Entry 3J7V (electron microscopy, 4.60 A resolution (low resolution: residue-level contacts below are approximate; hydrogen-bond / salt-bridge calls are withheld)); this record covers chains A and F of the 7 polymer chains in the assembly.

# Chain A (and F)
Molecule: Major capsid protein 10A
From: Enterobacteria phage T7
Notes: chain F of this document is another copy of the same molecule, construct and numbering; everything in this record applies to it too
Reference sequence: P19726 (VC10A_BPT7); residue numbers follow UniProt; this construct covers 1-345
Sequence (345 residues; numbered 1 to 345; the number before each row is that of its first residue):
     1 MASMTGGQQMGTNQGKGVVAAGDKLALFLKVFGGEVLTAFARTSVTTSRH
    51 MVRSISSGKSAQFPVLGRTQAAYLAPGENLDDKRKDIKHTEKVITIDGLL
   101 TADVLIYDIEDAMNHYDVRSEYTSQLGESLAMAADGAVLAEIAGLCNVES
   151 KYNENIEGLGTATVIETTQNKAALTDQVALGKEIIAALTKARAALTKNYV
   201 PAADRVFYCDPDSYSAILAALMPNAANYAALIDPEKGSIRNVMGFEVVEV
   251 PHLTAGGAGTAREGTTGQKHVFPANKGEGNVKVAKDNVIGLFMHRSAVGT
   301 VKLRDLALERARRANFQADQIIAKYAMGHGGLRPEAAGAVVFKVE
Unresolved in the structure: 1-22, 150-159, 259-269, 344-345 (chain F: 1-22, 150-159, 258-269, 344-345)
Swiss-Prot annotation at these positions:
  - region (Intercapsomeric interactions): G11 to L25, Y152 to I156
What the authors report for this chain:
  - conformationally variable residues (order/disorder transition): M1 to A21, D82 to I87

# Chain A / chain F interface
Residue-residue contacts - 29 pairs, chain A then chain F:
  M51(A) with D117(F)
  R53(A) with N114(F); V118(F)
  Q62(A) with I109(F)
  P64(A) with E121(F)
  L66(A) with E121(F); Q125(F)
  G67(A) with Q125(F)
  R68(A) with Q125(F); E128(F)
  Q70(A) with A102(F); S129(F)
  Y73(A) with L100(F); T101(F); A102(F); S129(F); A133(F)
  L74(A) with L99(F)
  R84(A) with V104(F); L105(F); R313(F); Q320(F)
  R192(A) with S215(F); Y228(F)
  T196(A) with P211(F)
  K197(A) with P211(F)
  N241(A) with N227(F)
  V242(A) with N227(F)
  M243(A) with N227(F)
Other interface residues (no listed pair), chain A (24 interface residues in all): F63, T69, D81, H89, E91, Y199, L221
Other interface residues (no listed pair), chain F (30 interface residues in all): G98, D103, Y107, Y122, S124, M132, Y214, A229, P251

# Summary
The interface between chain A and chain F involves 24 residues on one side and 30 on the other. From the
paper: conformational variability at M1(A) and D82(A).
Both chains are Major capsid protein 10A (Enterobacteria phage T7). Entry 3J7V (Capsid Expansion Mechanism Of
Bacteriophage T7 Revealed By Multi-State Atomic Models Derived From Cryo-EM Reconstructions) was determined by
electron microscopy (same publication as 3J7W and 3J7X).
